PDB entry 7E80 | electron microscopy, 3.67 A resolution | chains A and J of the 77 polymer chains in the assembly

Chain A (and J):
Protein: Flagellar basal-body rod protein FlgG
Source organism: Salmonella typhimurium (strain LT2 / SGSC1412 / ATCC 700720)
Notes: chain J of this document is another copy of the same molecule, construct and numbering; everything in this record applies to it too
UniProtKB: P0A1J3 (FLGG_SALTY); numbering as in UniProt (aligned over 1-260)
Chain sequence (260 residues; each row starts with the number of its first residue):
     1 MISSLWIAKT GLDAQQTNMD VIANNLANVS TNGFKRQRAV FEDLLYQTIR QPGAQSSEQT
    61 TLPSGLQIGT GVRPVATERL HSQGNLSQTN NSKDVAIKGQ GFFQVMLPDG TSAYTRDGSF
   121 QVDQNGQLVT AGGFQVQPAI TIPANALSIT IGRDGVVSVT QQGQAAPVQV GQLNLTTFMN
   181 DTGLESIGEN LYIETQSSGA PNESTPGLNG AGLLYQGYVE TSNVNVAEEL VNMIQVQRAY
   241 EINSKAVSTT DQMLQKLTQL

Interface between chain A and chain J:
Contacting residue pairs (83):
  I2(A) - Q16(J)
  S3(A) - D20(J)  hydrogen bond
  S4(A) - M19(J)
  S4(A) - D20(J)  hydrogen bond (backbone-side chain)
  S4(A) - A23(J)
  I7(A) - D20(J)
  I7(A) - A23(J)
  I7(A) - N24(J)
  I7(A) - A27(J)  hydrophobic
  Q15(A) - S30(J)
  R36(A) - T89(J)
  R38(A) - D94(J)  salt bridge
  R38(A) - S119(J)  hydrogen bond
  F41(A) - S30(J)
  F41(A) - N190(J)
  E42(A) - E189(J)
  E42(A) - N190(J)
  D43(A) - N28(J)
  D43(A) - G188(J)
  D43(A) - E189(J)  hydrogen bond (backbone-backbone)
  D43(A) - N190(J)  hydrogen bond (side chain-backbone)
  L44(A) - G188(J)
  Y46(A) - F34(J)
  Y46(A) - Q37(J)
  Y46(A) - S186(J)
  R50(A) - R73(J)
  R50(A) - V75(J)
  Q51(A) - E185(J)  hydrogen bond
  P52(A) - E185(J)
  G53(A) - Q196(J)
  G53(A) - S197(J)  hydrogen bond (backbone-side chain)
  Q55(A) - Q196(J)  hydrogen bond
  T61(A) - Q196(J)
  L62(A) - S197(J)  hydrogen bond (backbone-side chain)
  P63(A) - N180(J)
  P63(A) - G183(J)
  P63(A) - S197(J)  hydrogen bond (backbone-side chain)
  S64(A) - A76(J)
  S64(A) - T77(J)
  S64(A) - T182(J)
  G65(A) - T77(J)  hydrogen bond (backbone-side chain)
  L66(A) - A76(J)
  L66(A) - T77(J)
  Q67(A) - Q37(J)
  Q67(A) - T77(J)  hydrogen bond (backbone-side chain)
  Q67(A) - E185(J)
  Q67(A) - S186(J)  hydrogen bond (side chain-backbone)
  I68(A) - D20(J)
  I68(A) - V21(J)  hydrophobic
  G69(A) - N24(J)
  G71(A) - N28(J)
  V72(A) - N28(J)
  V72(A) - T31(J)
  E78(A) - Q121(J)  hydrogen bond
  L80(A) - N91(J)
  Q100(A) - A146(J)  hydrogen bond (side chain-backbone)
  M179(A) - D123(J)
  M179(A) - Q124(J)
  M179(A) - A144(J)  hydrophobic
  N180(A) - V122(J)  hydrogen bond (side chain-backbone)
  Q196(A) - Q124(J)
  S197(A) - Q124(J)
  G207(A) - Q162(J)
  N209(A) - N145(J)
  G210(A) - L147(J)
  I242(A) - L26(J)  hydrophobic
  I242(A) - V226(J)  hydrophobic
  N243(A) - L26(J)
  K245(A) - M233(J)
  A246(A) - M19(J)
  A246(A) - M233(J)  hydrophobic
  T249(A) - M19(J)
  T249(A) - M233(J)
  T250(A) - M19(J)
  Q252(A) - Q237(J)
  M253(A) - Q16(J)
  M253(A) - M19(J)  hydrophobic
  M253(A) - Y240(J)
  K256(A) - E241(J)  salt bridge
  K256(A) - S244(J)
  L257(A) - Y240(J)
  L260(A) - S244(J)
  L260(A) - S248(J)
Also at the interface, not in a pair above, chain A (56 interface residues in all): G11, V40, V75, T182, S198, G199, A239
Also at the interface, not in a pair above, chain J (60 interface residues in all): L12, T17, V29, N32, P74, G126, A131, I187, T195, L230, V236, K245, V247

Summary:
Chain A and chain J form an interface of 56 and 60 residues respectively, with 16 hydrogen bonds and 2 salt
bridges. Polar contacts include R38(A)-D94(J), K256(A)-E241(J) and S3(A)-D20(J).
Both chains are Flagellar basal-body rod protein FlgG (Salmonella typhimurium (strain LT2 / SGSC1412 / ATCC
700720)). Entry 7E80 (Cryo-EM structure of the flagellar rod with hook and export apparatus from Salmonella)
was determined by electron microscopy together with 7CBL, 7CBM, 7CG0, 7CG4, 7CGO, 7E81 and 7E82 from the same
study.
